PDB entry 6FI8 | X-ray diffraction, 2.60 A resolution | chains A and B of the 6 polymer chains in the assembly

== Chain A (and B) ==
Name: Putative transposase
Organism: Helicobacter pylori
Notes: chain B of this document is another copy of the same molecule, construct and numbering; everything in this record applies to it too
UniProtKB: Q933Z0 (Q933Z0_HELPX); residues 2-155 here = UniProt positions 2-155
Chain sequence (159 residues; numbered -3 to 155; the number before each row is that of its first residue; numbers below 1 keep their minus sign (Gly-3 is residue -3)):
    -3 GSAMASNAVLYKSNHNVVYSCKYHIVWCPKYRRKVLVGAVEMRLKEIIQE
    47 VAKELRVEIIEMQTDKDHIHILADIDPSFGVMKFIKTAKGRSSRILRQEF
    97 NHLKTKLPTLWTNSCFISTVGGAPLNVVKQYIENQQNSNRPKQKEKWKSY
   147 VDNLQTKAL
Unresolved in the structure: -3 to 5, 133-155 (chain B: -3 to 5, 134-155)
Construct notes: expression tag (-3 to 1)
Bound ions: Ca2+ site 1: Asp61 (shared with Gln131(B) of chain B; 2 residues of chain E); Ca2+ site 2: Lys125, Ile128 (shared with Glu57(B) of chain B; 1 residue of chain D)
Reported in the primary citation:
  - catalytic residues: Tyr127, Gln131
  - conformationally variable residues (helix shift): Tyr127, Gln131
  - binding site for DNA 6-mer (t6'): Tyr7, Phe112, Tyr127
  - Ca2+ coordination: Asp61, His64, His66, Gln131
  - self-association interface (contacts with another copy of this molecule); pairs are residue here / residue on that copy: Lys125-Glu57 (hydrogen bond), Gln132-Gln59 (hydrogen bond)

== Interface between chain A and chain B ==
Pairs across the interface (102; chain A residue first):
  Tyr7(A) - Phe112(B)
  Asn12(A) - Asn109(B)  hydrogen bond
  Asn12(A) - Ser110(B)
  Asn12(A) - Cys111(B)
  Val13(A) - Met78(B)  hydrophobic
  Val13(A) - Cys111(B)
  Val13(A) - Ile113(B)  hydrophobic
  Val14(A) - Cys111(B)  hydrogen bond (backbone-backbone)
  Val14(A) - Phe112(B)
  Val14(A) - Ile113(B)  hydrogen bond (backbone-backbone)
  Tyr15(A) - Ile113(B)
  Ser16(A) - Ile113(B)  hydrogen bond (backbone-backbone)
  Ser16(A) - Ser114(B)
  Ser16(A) - Thr115(B)  hydrogen bond (backbone-backbone)
  Cys17(A) - Ile113(B)  hydrophobic
  Cys17(A) - Thr115(B)
  Lys18(A) - Thr115(B)  hydrogen bond (backbone-side chain)
  Lys18(A) - Leu121(B)
  Tyr19(A) - Tyr19(B)  hydrogen bond
  His20(A) - Tyr127(B)
  His20(A) - Ile128(B)
  Glu37(A) - Gln132(B)  hydrogen bond
  Lys41(A) - Gln132(B)
  Ile56(A) - Lys125(B)
  Glu57(A) - Lys125(B)  salt bridge
  Glu57(A) - Ile128(B)
  Glu57(A) - Glu129(B)
  Gln59(A) - Ile128(B)
  Gln59(A) - Gln131(B)
  Gln59(A) - Gln132(B)  hydrogen bond
  Thr60(A) - Gln132(B)  hydrogen bond
  Asp61(A) - Gln131(B)
  His66(A) - Tyr127(B)
  His66(A) - Ile128(B)
  His66(A) - Gln131(B)  hydrogen bond
  Leu68(A) - Leu121(B)  hydrophobic
  Leu68(A) - Ile128(B)  hydrophobic
  Pro73(A) - Val77(B)  hydrophobic
  Pro73(A) - Met78(B)
  Pro73(A) - Ile113(B)  hydrophobic
  Ser74(A) - Met78(B)
  Val77(A) - Pro73(B)  hydrophobic
  Met78(A) - Val13(B)  hydrophobic
  Met78(A) - Pro73(B)
  Met78(A) - Ser74(B)
  Asn109(A) - Asn12(B)  hydrogen bond
  Ser110(A) - Asn12(B)
  Cys111(A) - Asn12(B)  hydrogen bond (backbone-backbone)
  Cys111(A) - Val13(B)
  Cys111(A) - Val14(B)  hydrogen bond (backbone-backbone)
  Phe112(A) - Tyr7(B)  hydrophobic
  Phe112(A) - Val14(B)
  Ile113(A) - Val13(B)  hydrophobic
  Ile113(A) - Val14(B)  hydrogen bond (backbone-backbone)
  Ile113(A) - Tyr15(B)
  Ile113(A) - Ser16(B)  hydrogen bond (backbone-backbone)
  Ile113(A) - Cys17(B)  hydrophobic
  Ser114(A) - Ser16(B)
  Thr115(A) - Ser16(B)  hydrogen bond (backbone-backbone)
  Thr115(A) - Cys17(B)
  Thr115(A) - Lys18(B)  hydrogen bond (side chain-backbone)
  Thr115(A) - Thr115(B)
  Thr115(A) - Val116(B)  hydrogen bond (side chain-backbone)
  Thr115(A) - Gly117(B)  hydrogen bond (backbone-backbone)
  Val116(A) - Thr115(B)  hydrogen bond (backbone-side chain)
  Val116(A) - Leu121(B)  hydrophobic
  Val116(A) - Val124(B)  hydrophobic
  Gly117(A) - Thr115(B)
  Gly117(A) - Val116(B)
  Gly117(A) - Ala119(B)
  Gly117(A) - Pro120(B)
  Gly117(A) - Leu121(B)  hydrogen bond (backbone-backbone)
  Gly118(A) - Pro120(B)
  Gly118(A) - Leu121(B)
  Ala119(A) - Val116(B)
  Pro120(A) - Val116(B)
  Pro120(A) - Gly117(B)
  Pro120(A) - Gly118(B)
  Pro120(A) - Pro120(B)
  Leu121(A) - Lys18(B)
  Leu121(A) - Leu68(B)  hydrophobic
  Leu121(A) - Val116(B)  hydrophobic
  Leu121(A) - Gly117(B)  hydrogen bond (backbone-backbone)
  Val124(A) - Val116(B)  hydrophobic
  Lys125(A) - Glu57(B)
  Lys125(A) - Leu68(B)
  Ile128(A) - His20(B)
  Ile128(A) - Glu57(B)
  Ile128(A) - Gln59(B)
  Ile128(A) - His66(B)
  Ile128(A) - Leu68(B)  hydrophobic
  Glu129(A) - Gln59(B)  hydrogen bond (backbone-side chain)
  Asn130(A) - Ile56(B)  hydrogen bond (side chain-backbone)
  Asn130(A) - Glu57(B)
  Asn130(A) - Met58(B)  hydrogen bond (side chain-backbone)
  Gln131(A) - Glu37(B)
  Gln131(A) - Lys41(B)  hydrogen bond
  Gln131(A) - Met58(B)  hydrogen bond (backbone-backbone)
  Gln131(A) - Gln59(B)
  Gln131(A) - Thr60(B)  hydrogen bond (side chain-backbone)
  Gln132(A) - Gln45(B)  hydrogen bond (backbone-side chain)
  Gln132(A) - Met58(B)
Interface residues without a listed pair, chain A (46 interface residues in all): Met58, Ile67, Tyr127
The authors on this interface:
  - specific contacts: Lys125(B)-Glu57(A) (hydrogen bond), Gln132(B)-Gln59(A) (hydrogen bond)

== Overview ==
Chain A and chain B form an interface of 46 and 44 residues respectively; the contacts include 30 hydrogen
bonds and 1 salt bridge. Polar contacts include Glu57(A)-Lys125(B), Asn12(A)-Asn109(B) and Lys18(A)-Thr115(B).
The authors report hydrogen bonds between Lys125(B) and Glu57(A) and Gln132(B) and Gln59(A). From the paper:
catalytic residues Tyr127(A) and Gln131(A); a binding site for DNA 6-mer (t6') at Tyr7(A), Phe112(A) and
Tyr127(A).
Both chains are Putative transposase (Helicobacter pylori). Entry 6FI8 (Crystal structure of the IS608
transposase in complex with left end 29-mer DNA hairpin and a ...) was determined by X-ray diffraction.
